Entry 8F9F (X-ray diffraction, 2.20 A resolution); this record covers chains H and L of the 3 polymer chains in the assembly.

Chain H:
Name: Ky15.2 Antibody, heavy chain
Source organism: Mus musculus
Notes: antibody fragment or engineered binder
Sequence (226 residues; row label = number of the first residue in the row; a row labelled like 82A-82C holds insertion residues (82A, then the next letters in order)):
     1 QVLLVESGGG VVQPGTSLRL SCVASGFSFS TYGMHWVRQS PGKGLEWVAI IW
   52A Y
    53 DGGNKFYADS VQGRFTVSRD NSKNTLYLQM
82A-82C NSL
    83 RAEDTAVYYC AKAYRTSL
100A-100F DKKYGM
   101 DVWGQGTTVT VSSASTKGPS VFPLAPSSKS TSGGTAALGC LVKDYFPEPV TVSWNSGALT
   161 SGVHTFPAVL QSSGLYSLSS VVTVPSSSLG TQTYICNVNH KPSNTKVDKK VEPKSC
Disulfide bonds: Cys22-Cys92, Cys140-Cys196

Chain L:
Name: Ky15.2 Antibody, light chain
Source organism: Mus musculus
Notes: antibody fragment or engineered binder
Sequence (213 residues; numbered 1 to 214; 1 number in that range is skipped by the numbering (no residue carries it; nothing is unmodelled there); the number before each row is that of its first residue):
     1 DIQMTQSPST LSASVGDRVT ITCRASQSIA SWLAWYQQKP GKAPKLLIYK ASSLESGVPS
    61 RFSGSGSGTE FTLTISSLHP DDFATYFCQQ FTSY
    96 WTFGQGTKVE IKRTVAAPSV FIFPPSDEQL KSGTASVVCL LNNFYPREAK VQWKVDNALQ
   156 SGNSQESVTE QDSKDSTYSL SSTLTLSKAD YEKHKVYACE VTHQGLSSPV TKSFNRGEC
Disulfide bonds: Cys23-Cys88, Cys134-Cys194

How chain H and chain L interact:
Pairs across the interface (83; chain H residue first):
  His35(H) with Trp96(L)
  Gln39(H) with Gln38(L), hydrogen bond; Phe87(L)
  Leu45(H) with Phe87(L), hydrophobic; Phe98(L)
  Trp47(H) with Tyr94(L), hydrophobic; Trp96(L)
  Ile50(H) with Trp96(L), hydrophobic
  Tyr91(H) with Gln38(L), hydrogen bond; Lys42(L); Ala43(L), hydrophobic
  Tyr96(H) with Leu46(L), hydrophobic; Tyr49(L); Glu55(L), hydrogen bond
  Asp100A(H) with Trp32(L); Lys50(L), salt bridge
  Lys100B(H) with Trp32(L)
  Lys100C(H) with Trp32(L); Phe91(L); Thr92(L), hydrogen bond (side chain-backbone)
  Tyr100D(H) with Tyr49(L); Phe91(L); Trp96(L), hydrogen bond (backbone-side chain)
  Gly100E(H) with Tyr49(L), hydrogen bond (backbone-side chain); Phe91(L); Trp96(L)
  Met100F(H) with Tyr36(L), hydrogen bond (backbone-side chain); Leu46(L); Gln89(L), hydrogen bond; Trp96(L)
  Asp101(H) with Leu46(L)
  Trp103(H) with Tyr36(L), hydrogen bond; Pro44(L); Phe98(L), hydrophobic
  Gly104(H) with Ala43(L)
  Gln105(H) with Gly41(L); Lys42(L); Ala43(L)
  Val121(H) with Glu123(L)
  Phe122(H) with Ser121(L); Glu123(L); Gln124(L)
  Pro123(H) with Ser121(L); Glu123(L)
  Leu124(H) with Phe118(L); Val133(L), hydrophobic
  Ala125(H) with Phe118(L)
  Lys129(H) with Phe116(L); Ile117(L), hydrogen bond (backbone-backbone); Ser208(L); Phe209(L); Cys214(L)
  Ser130(H) with Phe116(L); Phe118(L)
  Thr131(H) with Phe116(L)
  Ser132(H) with Phe116(L)
  Ala137(H) with Phe116(L), hydrophobic; Phe118(L)
  Leu141(H) with Ser131(L)
  Lys143(H) with Gln124(L); Ser131(L)
  His164(H) with Asn137(L); Asn138(L), hydrogen bond; Asp167(L); Ser174(L)
  Phe166(H) with Leu135(L), hydrophobic; Ser162(L); Thr164(L); Ser174(L); Leu175(L); Ser176(L)
  Pro167(H) with Ser162(L), hydrogen bond (backbone-side chain); Val163(L)
  Val169(H) with Gln160(L); Glu161(L)
  Leu170(H) with Gln160(L), hydrogen bond (backbone-side chain)
  Gln171(H) with Gln160(L)
  Val181(H) with Leu135(L), hydrophobic
  Lys209(H) with Glu123(L), salt bridge
  Lys214(H) with Pro119(L); Pro120(L), hydrogen bond (side chain-backbone)
  Cys216(H) with Glu213(L); Cys214(L), disulfide
Also at the interface, not in a pair above, chain H (46 interface residues in all): Val37, Gly44, Glu46, Leu138, Thr165, Ser179, Thr183
Also at the interface, not in a pair above, chain L (50 interface residues in all): Gln100, Ser114, Val115, Ser127, Thr180, Lys207
Inter-chain disulfides: Cys216(H)-Cys214(L)

Overview:
The interface between chain H and chain L involves 46 residues on one side and 50 on the other, with 1
disulfide bond, 14 hydrogen bonds and 2 salt bridges. Among the polar pairs are Asp100A(H)-Lys50(L),
Lys209(H)-Glu123(L) and Gln39(H)-Gln38(L).
Here chain H is Ky15.2 Antibody, heavy chain and chain L is Ky15.2 Antibody, light chain, both from Mus
musculus. Entry 8F9F (Crystal structure of Ky15.2 Fab in complex with circumsporozoite protein NANP3 peptide)
was determined by X-ray diffraction, deposited together with 8F95, 8F9E, 8F9S, 8F9T, 8F9U, 8FA6 and 11 further
entries.
